Entry 9N83 (electron microscopy, 3.10 A resolution); this record covers chains F and L of the 18 polymer chains in the assembly.

Chain F:
Protein: DNA ligase 4
Organism: Homo sapiens
Notes: EC 6.5.1.1
Reference sequence: P49917 (DNLI4_HUMAN); residues 1-911 here = UniProt positions 1-911
Amino-acid sequence (914 residues; row label = number of the first residue in the row; numbers below 1 keep their minus sign (Gly-2 is residue -2)):
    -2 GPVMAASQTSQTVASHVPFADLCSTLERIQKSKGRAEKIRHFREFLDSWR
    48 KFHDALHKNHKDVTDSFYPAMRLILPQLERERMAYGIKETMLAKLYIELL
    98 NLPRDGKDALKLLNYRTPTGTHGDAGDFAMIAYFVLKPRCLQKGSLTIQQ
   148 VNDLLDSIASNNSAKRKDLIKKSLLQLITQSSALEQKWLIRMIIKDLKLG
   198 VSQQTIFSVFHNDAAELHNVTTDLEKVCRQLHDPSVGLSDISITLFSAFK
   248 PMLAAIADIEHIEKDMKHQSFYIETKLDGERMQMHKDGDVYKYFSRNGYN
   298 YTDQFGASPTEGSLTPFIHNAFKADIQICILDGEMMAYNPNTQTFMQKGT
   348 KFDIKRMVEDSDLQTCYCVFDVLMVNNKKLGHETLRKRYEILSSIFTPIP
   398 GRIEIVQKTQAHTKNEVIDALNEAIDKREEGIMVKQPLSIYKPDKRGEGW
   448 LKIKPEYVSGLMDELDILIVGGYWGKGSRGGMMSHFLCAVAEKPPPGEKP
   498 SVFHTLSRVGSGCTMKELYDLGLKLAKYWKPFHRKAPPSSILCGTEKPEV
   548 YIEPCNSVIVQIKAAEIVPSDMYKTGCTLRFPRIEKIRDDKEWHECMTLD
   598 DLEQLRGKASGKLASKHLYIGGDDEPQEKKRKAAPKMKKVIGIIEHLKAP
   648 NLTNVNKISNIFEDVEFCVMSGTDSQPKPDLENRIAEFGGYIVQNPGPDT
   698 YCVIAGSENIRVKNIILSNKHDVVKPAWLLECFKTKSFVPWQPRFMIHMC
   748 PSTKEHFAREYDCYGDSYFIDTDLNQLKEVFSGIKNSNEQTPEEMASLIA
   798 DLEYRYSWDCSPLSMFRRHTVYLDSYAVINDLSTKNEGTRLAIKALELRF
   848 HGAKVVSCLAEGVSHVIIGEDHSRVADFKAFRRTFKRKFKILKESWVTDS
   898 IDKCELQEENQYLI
Unresolved in the structure: -2 to 6, 618-655, 911
Construct notes: expression tag (-2 to 0)
UniProt features mapped onto this chain:
  - region: Leu610 to Asp620 (Required for catalytic activity)
  - active site: Lys273 (N6-AMP-lysine intermediate)
  - binding site (ATP): Glu271, Thr272, Lys273, Leu274, Arg278, Glu331, Lys345, Phe367, Glu427, Lys432, Lys449, Lys451
  - binding site (Mg(2+)): Glu331, Glu427
  - natural variant: Arg278 (R278H: In LIG4S and leukemia), Gln433 (deletion: In RSSCID), Gly469 (G469E: In LIG4S), Arg580 to Ile911 (deletion: In LIG4S), Leu774 (L774P: Found in a patient with microcephalic primordial dwarfism; uncertain significance), Arg814 to Ile911 (deletion: In LIG4S)
Ligand contacts:
  - adenosine monophosphate (AMP): Leu250, Glu271, Thr272, Lys273, Leu274, Arg278, Arg293, Glu331, Phe367, Met430, Lys432, Trp447, Lys449, Lys451
  - Mg2+ (MG): Lys273, Leu274, Gly276, Glu331, Glu427

Chain L:
Molecule: 51-nt DNA strand
Sequence (51 nucleotides; row label = number of the first residue in the row):
     1 AGACTTGTACTGGAACTCACGTGAACGAATGTTTTTAGTTTATTGGGCGC
    51 G
Unresolved in the structure: 35-51
Covalent attachments: adenosine monophosphate (AMP) linked to DA1

Interface between chain F and chain L:
Contacting residue pairs (17; chain F residue first):
  Arg32(F) with DT8(L), phosphate contact
  Lys273(F) with DA1(L), salt bridge to the phosphate
  Arg293(F) with DA1(L), salt bridge to the phosphate
  Lys449(F) with DG2(L), salt bridge to the phosphate
  Lys451(F) with DA1(L), phosphate contact; DG2(L), salt bridge to the phosphate
  Tyr454(F) with DG2(L), hydrogen bond to the phosphate
  Ser508(F) with DA3(L), hydrogen bond to the sugar
  Gly509(F) with DA3(L), phosphate contact; DC4(L), phosphate contact
  Cys510(F) with DC4(L), sugar contact
  Thr511(F) with DC4(L), phosphate contact; DT5(L), phosphate contact
  Met512(F) with DT5(L), hydrogen bond to the phosphate
  Phe578(F) with DA1(L), sugar contact
  Arg580(F) with DG2(L), hydrogen bond to the phosphate; DA3(L), salt bridge to the phosphate
Also at the interface, not in a pair above, chain F (15 interface residues in all): Glu427, Glu453

Overview:
Chain F and chain L form an interface of 15 and 6 residues respectively; the contacts include 4 hydrogen bonds
and 5 salt bridges. Polar pairs include Ser508(F)-DA3(L), Tyr454(F)-DG2(L) and Met512(F)-DT5(L). Bound to
chain F: adenosine monophosphate and Mg2+. Covalently linked adenosine monophosphate: at DA1(L).
Here chain F is DNA ligase 4 (Homo sapiens) and chain L is a 51-nt DNA strand. Entry 9N83 (The ligation
complex in the NHEJ pathway) was determined by electron microscopy, deposited together with 9CQ3, 9CQ6, 9CQC,
9N81 and 9N82.
